2QTC - chains A and B; structure by X-ray diffraction, 1.77 A resolution.

[Chain A (and B)]
Molecule: Pyruvate dehydrogenase E1 component
Organism: Escherichia coli
Notes: EC 1.2.4.1; chain B of this document is another copy of the same molecule, construct and numbering; everything in this record applies to it too
UniProt: P0AFG8 (ODP1_ECOLI); residues 1-886 here correspond to UniProt positions 2-887 (UniProt number = residue number + 1)
Chain sequence (886 residues; numbered 1 to 886; the number before each row is that of its first residue):
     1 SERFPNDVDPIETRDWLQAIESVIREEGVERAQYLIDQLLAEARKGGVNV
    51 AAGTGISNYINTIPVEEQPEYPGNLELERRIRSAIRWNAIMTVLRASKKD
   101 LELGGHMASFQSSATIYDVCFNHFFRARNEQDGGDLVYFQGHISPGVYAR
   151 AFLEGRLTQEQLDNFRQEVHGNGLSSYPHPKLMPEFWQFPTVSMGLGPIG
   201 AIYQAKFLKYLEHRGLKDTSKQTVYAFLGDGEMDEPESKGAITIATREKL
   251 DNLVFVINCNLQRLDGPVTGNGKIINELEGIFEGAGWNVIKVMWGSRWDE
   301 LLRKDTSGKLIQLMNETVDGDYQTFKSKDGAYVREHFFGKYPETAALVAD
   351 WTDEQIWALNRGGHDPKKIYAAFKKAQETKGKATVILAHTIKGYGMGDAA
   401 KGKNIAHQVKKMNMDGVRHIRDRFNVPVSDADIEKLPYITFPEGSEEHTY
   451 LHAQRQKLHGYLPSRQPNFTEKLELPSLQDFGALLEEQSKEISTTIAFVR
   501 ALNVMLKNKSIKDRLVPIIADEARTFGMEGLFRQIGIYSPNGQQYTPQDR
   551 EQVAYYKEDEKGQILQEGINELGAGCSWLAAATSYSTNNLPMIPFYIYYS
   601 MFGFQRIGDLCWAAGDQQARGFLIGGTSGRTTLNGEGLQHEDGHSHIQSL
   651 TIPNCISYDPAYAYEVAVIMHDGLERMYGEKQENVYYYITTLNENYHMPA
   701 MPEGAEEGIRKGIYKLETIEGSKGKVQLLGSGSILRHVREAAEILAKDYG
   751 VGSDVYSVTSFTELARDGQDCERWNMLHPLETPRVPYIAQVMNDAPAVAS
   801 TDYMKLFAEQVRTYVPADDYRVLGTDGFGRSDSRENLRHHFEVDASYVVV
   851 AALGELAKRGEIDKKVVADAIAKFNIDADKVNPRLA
Not modelled in the structure: 1-55, 401-413, 541-557
Sequence notes: engineered mutation K401 (Glu402 in P0AFG8)
Bound ions: Mg2+: D230, N260, Q262 (together with 2-phosphonolactylthiamin diphosphate)
Ligand contacts:
  - 2-phosphonolactylthiamin diphosphate (TDK; 3-[(4-amino-2-methylpyrimidin-5-yl)methyl]-2-{(1S)-1-hydroxy-1-[(R)-hydroxy(methoxy)phosphoryl]ethyl}-5-(2-{[(S)-hydroxy(phosphonooxy)phosphoryl]oxy}ethyl)-4-methyl-1,3-thiazol-3-ium), molecule 1: H106, S109, Q140, H142, Y177, V192, S193, M194, G229, D230, G231, E232, E235, N258, N260, Q262, R263, L264, K392
  - 2-phosphonolactylthiamin diphosphate (TDK), molecule 2: D521, E522, I569, E571, Y599, F602, R606, E636, H640
Curated features (UniProtKB/Swiss-Prot):
  - binding site (Mg(2+)): D230, N260, Q262
  - modified residue: K715 (N6-acetyllysine)

[Chain A / chain B interface]
Contacting residue pairs (252):
  L101(A) - N634(B)  hydrogen bond (backbone-side chain)
  E102(A) - N634(B)  hydrogen bond (backbone-side chain)
  L103(A) - G635(B)
  L103(A) - D832(B)
  R166(A) - G635(B)  hydrogen bond (side chain-backbone)
  R166(A) - E636(B)  salt bridge
  R166(A) - S831(B)
  R166(A) - D832(B)  hydrogen bond (backbone-backbone)
  Q167(A) - S831(B)
  Q167(A) - D832(B)  hydrogen bond
  Q167(A) - N836(B)
  E168(A) - R830(B)
  E168(A) - S831(B)  hydrogen bond (side chain-backbone)
  E168(A) - D832(B)  hydrogen bond (backbone-side chain)
  V169(A) - D832(B)  hydrogen bond (backbone-side chain)
  V169(A) - L837(B)  hydrophobic
  V169(A) - H840(B)
  H170(A) - N836(B)
  S176(A) - G635(B)
  S176(A) - E636(B)  hydrogen bond (side chain-backbone)
  S176(A) - G637(B)
  S176(A) - S831(B)  hydrogen bond
  Y177(A) - E636(B)  hydrogen bond
  Y177(A) - H640(B)
  H179(A) - L638(B)
  H179(A) - Q639(B)
  K181(A) - F828(B)
  K181(A) - L885(B)
  K181(A) - A886(B)
  L182(A) - L638(B)  hydrophobic
  L182(A) - G829(B)
  L182(A) - R830(B)
  P190(A) - Q639(B)
  V192(A) - Q639(B)
  V192(A) - H640(B)
  S193(A) - F602(B)
  S193(A) - R606(B)  hydrogen bond
  S193(A) - Q639(B)
  M194(A) - I569(B)  hydrophobic
  M194(A) - R606(B)  hydrogen bond (backbone-side chain)
  G195(A) - R606(B)
  I199(A) - P236(B)  hydrophobic
  G231(A) - I569(B)
  E232(A) - I569(B)
  D234(A) - R247(B)  salt bridge
  D234(A) - I569(B)
  D234(A) - N570(B)  hydrogen bond (backbone-side chain)
  E235(A) - I569(B)  hydrogen bond (backbone-backbone)
  E235(A) - N570(B)
  E235(A) - E571(B)
  E235(A) - R606(B)  salt bridge
  P236(A) - I199(B)  hydrophobic
  P236(A) - P236(B)
  P236(A) - G240(B)
  P236(A) - N570(B)
  E237(A) - R606(B)  salt bridge
  G240(A) - P236(B)
  G240(A) - G240(B)
  T243(A) - E277(B)  hydrogen bond
  T243(A) - I281(B)
  R247(A) - D234(B)  salt bridge
  R247(A) - T269(B)
  R247(A) - E277(B)  salt bridge
  R263(A) - D521(B)  salt bridge
  R263(A) - Q566(B)
  R263(A) - G568(B)
  R263(A) - I569(B)
  L264(A) - D521(B)  hydrogen bond (backbone-side chain)
  L264(A) - E522(B)
  D265(A) - D521(B)  hydrogen bond (backbone-side chain)
  D265(A) - E522(B)
  D265(A) - A523(B)  hydrogen bond (side chain-backbone)
  D265(A) - R524(B)  hydrogen bond (side chain-backbone)
  T269(A) - R247(B)
  N271(A) - S539(B)
  I274(A) - R247(B)
  E277(A) - T243(B)
  E277(A) - R247(B)  salt bridge
  G280(A) - G284(B)
  I281(A) - T243(B)
  I281(A) - I281(B)  hydrophobic
  I281(A) - G284(B)
  G284(A) - G280(B)
  G284(A) - I281(B)
  D521(A) - R263(B)  salt bridge
  D521(A) - L264(B)  hydrogen bond (side chain-backbone)
  D521(A) - D265(B)  hydrogen bond (side chain-backbone)
  E522(A) - L264(B)
  E522(A) - D265(B)
  A523(A) - D265(B)  hydrogen bond (backbone-side chain)
  R524(A) - D265(B)  hydrogen bond (backbone-side chain)
  Q566(A) - R263(B)
  I569(A) - G231(B)
  I569(A) - E232(B)
  I569(A) - D234(B)
  I569(A) - E235(B)  hydrogen bond (backbone-backbone)
  N570(A) - D234(B)  hydrogen bond (side chain-backbone)
  N570(A) - E235(B)
  N570(A) - P236(B)
  E571(A) - E235(B)  hydrogen bond (backbone-side chain)
  M601(A) - W612(B)
  F602(A) - S193(B)
  F602(A) - D609(B)
  Q605(A) - G608(B)
  Q605(A) - D609(B)  hydrogen bond
  Q605(A) - W612(B)
  R606(A) - S193(B)  hydrogen bond
  R606(A) - M194(B)  hydrogen bond (side chain-backbone)
  R606(A) - L196(B)
  R606(A) - E235(B)  salt bridge
  R606(A) - E237(B)  salt bridge
  R606(A) - D609(B)  salt bridge
  G608(A) - Q605(B)
  D609(A) - F602(B)
  D609(A) - Q605(B)  hydrogen bond
  D609(A) - R606(B)  salt bridge
  W612(A) - Q605(B)
  W612(A) - R630(B)
  W612(A) - L638(B)  hydrogen bond (side chain-backbone)
  W612(A) - H644(B)
  W612(A) - F828(B)  hydrophobic
  A613(A) - Q639(B)
  G615(A) - F828(B)
  D616(A) - L638(B)
  D616(A) - Q639(B)
  R630(A) - W612(B)
  N634(A) - L101(B)  hydrogen bond (side chain-backbone)
  N634(A) - E102(B)  hydrogen bond (side chain-backbone)
  G635(A) - L103(B)
  G635(A) - R166(B)  hydrogen bond (backbone-side chain)
  G635(A) - S176(B)
  E636(A) - R166(B)  salt bridge
  E636(A) - S176(B)  hydrogen bond (backbone-side chain)
  E636(A) - Y177(B)  hydrogen bond
  L638(A) - H179(B)
  L638(A) - K181(B)
  L638(A) - W612(B)  hydrogen bond (backbone-side chain)
  L638(A) - D616(B)
  Q639(A) - H179(B)
  Q639(A) - P190(B)
  Q639(A) - T191(B)
  Q639(A) - V192(B)
  Q639(A) - S193(B)
  Q639(A) - W612(B)
  Q639(A) - A613(B)
  Q639(A) - D616(B)
  H640(A) - Y177(B)
  H640(A) - V192(B)
  H644(A) - W612(B)
  H644(A) - T651(B)
  I647(A) - I647(B)
  I647(A) - L650(B)  hydrophobic
  I647(A) - T651(B)
  L650(A) - M804(B)
  L650(A) - L806(B)  hydrophobic
  T651(A) - H644(B)
  T651(A) - I647(B)
  T651(A) - M804(B)
  P653(A) - G827(B)
  P653(A) - F828(B)  hydrophobic
  P653(A) - R884(B)
  N654(A) - F828(B)
  R766(A) - R884(B)
  Q769(A) - K805(B)
  Q769(A) - E809(B)  hydrogen bond
  D770(A) - N882(B)  hydrogen bond
  D770(A) - R884(B)  salt bridge
  R773(A) - E842(B)  salt bridge
  R773(A) - K880(B)  hydrogen bond (side chain-backbone)
  R773(A) - V881(B)
  R773(A) - N882(B)
  R773(A) - P883(B)
  M776(A) - R821(B)
  M776(A) - L823(B)  hydrophobic
  M776(A) - V850(B)
  M776(A) - A851(B)  hydrophobic
  L777(A) - I871(B)
  L777(A) - I876(B)  hydrophobic
  L777(A) - A878(B)
  H778(A) - A878(B)
  H778(A) - D879(B)  salt bridge
  P779(A) - K864(B)
  P779(A) - V867(B)  hydrophobic
  P779(A) - A868(B)
  P779(A) - I871(B)
  L780(A) - K864(B)
  L780(A) - A868(B)  hydrophobic
  M804(A) - L650(B)
  M804(A) - T651(B)
  K805(A) - Q769(B)
  L806(A) - L650(B)  hydrophobic
  L806(A) - L806(B)  hydrophobic
  L806(A) - Q810(B)
  E809(A) - Q769(B)  hydrogen bond
  E809(A) - Q810(B)
  E809(A) - Y814(B)  hydrogen bond
  Q810(A) - L806(B)
  Q810(A) - E809(B)
  R812(A) - R812(B)
  R812(A) - T813(B)
  T813(A) - R812(B)
  Y814(A) - E809(B)  hydrogen bond
  R821(A) - M776(B)
  L823(A) - M776(B)  hydrophobic
  D826(A) - Q769(B)
  G827(A) - P653(B)
  F828(A) - K181(B)
  F828(A) - W612(B)  hydrophobic
  F828(A) - G615(B)
  F828(A) - P653(B)
  F828(A) - N654(B)
  G829(A) - L182(B)
  R830(A) - E168(B)
  R830(A) - L182(B)
  S831(A) - R166(B)
  S831(A) - Q167(B)
  S831(A) - E168(B)  hydrogen bond (backbone-side chain)
  S831(A) - S176(B)  hydrogen bond
  D832(A) - L103(B)
  D832(A) - R166(B)  hydrogen bond (backbone-backbone)
  D832(A) - Q167(B)  hydrogen bond
  D832(A) - E168(B)  hydrogen bond (side chain-backbone)
  D832(A) - V169(B)  hydrogen bond (side chain-backbone)
  S833(A) - L103(B)
  R834(A) - E102(B)
  N836(A) - Q167(B)
  N836(A) - H170(B)
  L837(A) - V169(B)  hydrophobic
  H840(A) - V169(B)
  E842(A) - R773(B)  salt bridge
  A851(A) - M776(B)  hydrophobic
  K864(A) - P779(B)  hydrogen bond (side chain-backbone)
  K864(A) - L780(B)
  V867(A) - P779(B)  hydrophobic
  A868(A) - P779(B)
  A868(A) - L780(B)  hydrophobic
  I871(A) - L777(B)
  I871(A) - P779(B)
  I876(A) - L777(B)  hydrophobic
  A878(A) - L777(B)
  A878(A) - H778(B)  hydrogen bond (backbone-side chain)
  D879(A) - H778(B)  salt bridge
  K880(A) - R773(B)  hydrogen bond (backbone-side chain)
  V881(A) - R773(B)
  N882(A) - D770(B)  hydrogen bond
  N882(A) - R773(B)
  P883(A) - R773(B)
  R884(A) - P653(B)
  R884(A) - R766(B)
  R884(A) - D770(B)  salt bridge
  L885(A) - K181(B)
  A886(A) - K181(B)
Other interface residues (no listed pair), chain A (137 interface residues in all): S175, T191, L196, K239, I242, I244, G266, V268, A285, T525, S539, E567, G568, L572, F604, G637, Q648, I652, E772, Y847, V850
Other interface residues (no listed pair), chain B (135 interface residues in all): S175, P178, G195, K239, I242, G266, V268, N271, A285, E567, L572, M601, F604, Q648, I652, D826, S833, R834, Y847, K865

[Overview]
137 residues of chain A and 135 residues of chain B are in contact; the contacts include 54 hydrogen bonds and
20 salt bridges. Polar pairs include R166(A)-E636(B), D234(A)-R247(B) and E235(A)-R606(B). Bound to chain A:
2-phosphonolactylthiamin diphosphate. UniProt lists 3 Mg2+-binding residues on chain A.
Both chains are Pyruvate dehydrogenase E1 component (Escherichia coli). Entry 2QTC (E. coli Pyruvate
dehydrogenase E1 component E401K mutant with phosphonolactylthiamin diphosphate) was determined by X-ray
diffraction (same publication as 2QTA).
